8SOE - chains E and B of the 6 polymer chains in the assembly; structure by electron microscopy, 3.60 A resolution.

== Chain E ==
Protein: Guanine nucleotide-binding protein G(I)/G(S)/G(T) subunit beta-1
From: Bos taurus
UniProtKB: P62871 (GBB1_BOVIN); numbering as in UniProt (aligned over 1-340)
Amino-acid sequence (340 residues; each row starts with the number of its first residue):
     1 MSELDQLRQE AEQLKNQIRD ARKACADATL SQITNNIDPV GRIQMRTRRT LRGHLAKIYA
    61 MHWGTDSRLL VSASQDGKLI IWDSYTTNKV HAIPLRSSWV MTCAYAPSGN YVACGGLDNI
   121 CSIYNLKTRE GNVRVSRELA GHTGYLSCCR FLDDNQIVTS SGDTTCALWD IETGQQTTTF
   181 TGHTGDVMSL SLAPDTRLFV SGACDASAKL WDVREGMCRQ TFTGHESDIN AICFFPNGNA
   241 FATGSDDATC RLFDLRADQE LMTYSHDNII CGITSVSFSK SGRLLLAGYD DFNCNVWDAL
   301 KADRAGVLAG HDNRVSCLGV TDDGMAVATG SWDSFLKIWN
Not modelled in the structure: 1
UniProt features mapped onto this chain:
  - modified residue: S2 (N-acetylserine), H266 (Phosphohistidine)

== Chain B ==
Protein: Phosphoinositide 3-kinase regulatory subunit 5
From: Sus scrofa
UniProtKB: A0A8D0T2D6 (A0A8D0T2D6_PIG); residues 1-877 here = UniProt positions 1-877
Amino-acid sequence (890 residues; each row starts with the number of its first residue):
     1 MQPGATTCTE DRIQHALERC LHGLSLSRRS TSWSAGLCLN CWSLQELVSR DPGHFLILLE
    61 QILQKTREVQ EKGTYDLLAP LALLFYSTVL CTPHFPPDSD LLLKAARTYH RFLTWPVPYC
   121 SICQELLTFI DAELKAPGIS YQRLVRAEQG LSTRSHRSST VTVLLLNPVE VQAEFLDVAD
   181 KLSTPGPSPH SAYITLLLHA FQATFGAHCD LSGLHRRLQS KTLAELEAIF TETAEAQELA
   241 SGIGDAAEAR QWLRTKLQAV GEKAGFPGVL DTAKPGKLRT IPIPVARCYT YSWNQDSFDI
   301 LQEILLKEQE LLQPEILDDE EDEDEEDEEE DLDADGHCAE RDSVLSTGSA ASHASTLSLA
   361 SSQASGPTLS RQLLTSFVSG LSDGVDSGYM EDIEESAYER PRRPGGHERR GHRRPGQKFN
   421 RIYKLFKSTS QMVLRRDSRS LEGSPDSGPP LRRAGSLCSP LDSPTLPPSR AQRSRSLPQP
   481 KLSPQLPGWL LAPASRHQRR RPFLSGDEDP KASTLRVVVF GSDRISGKVA RAYSNLRRLE
   541 NNRPLLTRFF KLQFFYVPVK RSRGTGTPTS PAPRSQTPPL PTDAPRHPGP AELGAAPWEE
   601 STNDISHYLG MLDPWYERNV LGLMHLPPEV LCQSLKAEPR PLEGSPAQLP ILADMLLYYC
   661 RFAARPVLLQ VYQTELTFIT GEKTTEIFIH SLELGHSAAT RAIKASGPGS KRLGIDGDRE
   721 AVPLTLQIIY SKGAISGRSR WSNMEKLCTS VNLSKACRQQ EELDSSTEAL TLNLTEVVKR
   781 QTPKSKKGFN QISTSQIKVD KVQIIGSNSC PFAVCLDQDE RKILQSVIRC EVSPCYKPEK
   841 SSLCPPPQRP SYPPAPATPD LCSLLCLPIM TFSGALPGGG GSDYKDDDDK
Not modelled in the structure: 1-8, 23-38, 262-274, 313-511, 526, 560-648, 714-719, 757-766, 782-787, 836-865, 874-890
Differences from the reference sequence: expression tag (878-890)

== How chain E and chain B interact ==
Pairs across the interface (16; chain E residue first):
  K57(E) - L713(B)  hydrogen bond (side chain-backbone)
  Y59(E) - R712(B)
  Y59(E) - L713(B)
  W99(E) - I703(B)  hydrophobic
  W99(E) - S706(B)
  W99(E) - L713(B)
  M101(E) - L713(B)  hydrophobic
  M188(E) - R712(B)  hydrogen bond (backbone-side chain)
  N230(E) - R712(B)  hydrogen bond (backbone-side chain)
  D246(E) - K711(B)  salt bridge
  T274(E) - R712(B)  hydrogen bond (backbone-side chain)
  R314(E) - K711(B)  hydrogen bond (side chain-backbone)
  R314(E) - R712(B)
  W332(E) - K711(B)
  W332(E) - R712(B)  hydrogen bond (side chain-backbone)
  W332(E) - L713(B)
Other interface residues (no listed pair), chain E (18 interface residues in all): Q75, R96, S98, V100, Y145, S147, D186, A231
Other interface residues (no listed pair), chain B (10 interface residues in all): A702, P708, S710, Q825, S826
The authors on this interface:
  - specific contacts: D246(E)-K711(B) (salt bridge), R712(B)-M188(E) (hydrogen bond), L713(B)-W99(E) (hydrophobic contact), L713(B)-M101(E) (hydrophobic contact)
  - interface residues, chain B: G709(B)

== Summary ==
18 residues of chain E and 10 residues of chain B are in contact, with 6 hydrogen bonds and 1 salt bridge.
Polar contacts include D246(E)-K711(B), K57(E)-L713(B) and M188(E)-R712(B). The authors report a salt bridge
between D246(E) and K711(B); a hydrogen bond between R712(B) and M188(E); hydrophobic contacts between L713(B)
and W99(E) and L713(B) and M101(E). The paper reports the interface residue G709(B).
Chain E is Guanine nucleotide-binding protein G(I)/G(S)/G(T) subunit beta-1 (Bos taurus) and chain B is
Phosphoinositide 3-kinase regulatory subunit 5 (Sus scrofa); the structure, Phosphoinositide phosphate 3
kinase gamma bound with ADP and two Gbetagamma subunits in State 2, was determined by electron microscopy
(same publication as 8SO9, 8SOA, 8SOB, 8SOC and 8SOD).
